PDB entry 1QXW | X-ray diffraction, 1.67 A resolution | chain A

[Chain A]
Protein: methionyl aminopeptidase
From: Staphylococcus aureus
Notes: EC 3.4.11.18
Reference sequence: P0A080 (AMPM_STAAU); residue numbers follow UniProt; this construct covers 1-246, 249-252
Sequence (252 residues; each row starts with the number of its first residue; note: 2 numbers in that range are skipped by the numbering (no residue carries them; nothing is unmodelled there)):
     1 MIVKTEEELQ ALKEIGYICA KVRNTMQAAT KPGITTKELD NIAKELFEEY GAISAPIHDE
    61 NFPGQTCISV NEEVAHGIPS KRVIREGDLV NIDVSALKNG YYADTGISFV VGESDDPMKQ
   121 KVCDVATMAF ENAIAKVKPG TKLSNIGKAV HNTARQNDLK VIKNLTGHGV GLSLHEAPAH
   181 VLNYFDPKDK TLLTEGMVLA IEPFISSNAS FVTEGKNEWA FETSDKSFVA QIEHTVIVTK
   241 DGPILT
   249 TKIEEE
Not modelled in the structure: 252-254
Bound ions: Co2+ site 1: D93, D104, E233 (together with M1C); Co2+ site 2: D104, H168, E202, E233 (together with M1C)
Ligand contacts: M1C ((3S)-3-amino-1-(cyclopropylamino)heptane-2,2-diol): P56, E60, F62, C67, A75, H76, D93, S95, D104, L165, T166, H168, L174, E202, F204, W219, F221, Q231, E233
Curated features (UniProtKB/Swiss-Prot):
  - binding site (substrate): H76, H175
  - binding site (a divalent metal cation): D93, D104, H168, E202, E233

[Summary]
Ligands of chain A: compound M1C. D93, D104 and E233 coordinate Co2+ site 1. The Co2+ site 2 is built by D104,
H168, E202 and E233. From UniProt: substrate-binding residues H76 and H175 and 5 divalent metal cation-binding
residues.
Chain A is methionyl aminopeptidase (Staphylococcus aureus); the structure, Crystal structure of
Staphyloccocus aureus in complex with an aminoketone inhibitor 54135, was determined by X-ray diffraction
(same publication as 1QXY and 1QXZ).
